PDB entry 4RUQ | X-ray diffraction, 1.35 A resolution | chains A and B

== Chain A (and B) ==
Molecule: Fish-egg lectin
Source organism: Cyprinus carpio
Notes: chain B of this document is another copy of the same molecule, construct and numbering; everything in this record applies to it too
Reference sequence: P68512 (FEL_CYPCA); numbering as in UniProt (aligned over 1-238)
Sequence (238 residues; each row starts with the number of its first residue):
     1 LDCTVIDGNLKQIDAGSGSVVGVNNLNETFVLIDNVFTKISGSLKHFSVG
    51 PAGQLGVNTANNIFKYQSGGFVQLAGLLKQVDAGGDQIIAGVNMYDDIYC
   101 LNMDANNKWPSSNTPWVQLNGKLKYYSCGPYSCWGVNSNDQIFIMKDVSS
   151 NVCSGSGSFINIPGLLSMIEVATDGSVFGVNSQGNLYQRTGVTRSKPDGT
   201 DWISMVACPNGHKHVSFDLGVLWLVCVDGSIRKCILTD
Not modelled in the structure: 237-238 (chain B: 238)
Disulfide bonds: Cys3-Cys234, Cys100-Cys153, Cys128-Cys133, Cys208-Cys226
Glycans and other covalent adducts: N-acetylglucosamine (NAG) linked to Asn27
Sequence notes: conflict Leu119 (Ile in P68512)
Bound ions: Ca2+: Asp14, Asp82, Glu170
UniProt features mapped onto this chain:
  - glycosylation: Asn27 (N-linked (GlcNAc...) asparagine)
What the authors report for this chain:
  - post-translational modification sites: Asn27
  - Ca2+ coordination: Asp14, Asp82, Glu170
  - self-association interface (contacts with another copy of this molecule); pairs are residue here / residue on that copy: Leu32-Tyr66 (hydrogen bond), Asp34-Tyr66, Asp34-Ser41, Asp86-Asp86, Asp86-Gln87, Asp104-Arg194 (salt bridge)

== Chain A / chain B interface ==
Pairs across the interface (65):
  Ser17(A) with Gly53(B)
  Gly18(A) with Tyr66(B); Gln67(B); Ser68(B), hydrogen bond (backbone-backbone)
  Ser19(A) with Gln54(B), hydrogen bond
  Leu32(A) with Tyr66(B), hydrogen bond (backbone-side chain); Ser68(B); Gly69(B)
  Ile33(A) with Ile33(B), hydrophobic; Ile40(B), hydrophobic; Tyr66(B)
  Asp34(A) with Ile40(B); Ser41(B), hydrogen bond (side chain-backbone); Tyr66(B), hydrogen bond (backbone-side chain); Gly69(B), hydrogen bond (backbone-backbone)
  Asn35(A) with Ser68(B); Gly69(B), hydrogen bond (backbone-backbone)
  Ile40(A) with Ile33(B), hydrophobic; Asp34(B)
  Ser41(A) with Asp34(B), hydrogen bond (backbone-side chain)
  Pro51(A) with Pro51(B); Gln87(B)
  Gly53(A) with Ser17(B)
  Gln54(A) with Ser19(B), hydrogen bond
  Lys65(A) with Leu219(B)
  Tyr66(A) with Gly18(B); Leu32(B), hydrogen bond (side chain-backbone); Ile33(B); Asp34(B), hydrogen bond (side chain-backbone)
  Gln67(A) with Gly18(B); Leu219(B)
  Ser68(A) with Gly18(B), hydrogen bond (backbone-backbone); Leu32(B); Asn35(B); Val221(B); Lys233(B), hydrogen bond (backbone-side chain)
  Gly69(A) with Leu32(B); Asp34(B), hydrogen bond (backbone-backbone); Asn35(B), hydrogen bond (backbone-backbone)
  Asp86(A) with Asp86(B); Gln87(B), hydrogen bond
  Gln87(A) with Pro51(B); Asp86(B), hydrogen bond
  Met103(A) with Pro130(B), hydrophobic
  Asp104(A) with Arg194(B), salt bridge
  Asn106(A) with Leu219(B)
  Asn107(A) with Thr173(B), hydrogen bond (side chain-backbone); Asp174(B); Leu219(B)
  Trp109(A) with Leu219(B); Gly220(B), hydrogen bond (backbone-backbone)
  Pro130(A) with Met103(B), hydrophobic
  Asn151(A) with Arg194(B)
  Thr173(A) with Asn107(B), hydrogen bond (backbone-side chain)
  Asp174(A) with Asn107(B)
  Arg194(A) with Asp104(B), salt bridge; Asn151(B)
  Leu219(A) with Lys65(B); Gln67(B); Asn106(B); Asn107(B); Trp109(B)
  Gly220(A) with Trp109(B), hydrogen bond (backbone-backbone)
  Val221(A) with Ser68(B)
  Lys233(A) with Ser68(B), hydrogen bond (side chain-backbone)
Also at the interface, not in a pair above, chain A (39 interface residues in all): Val20, Gly70, Gly85, Pro110, Asp218, Trp223
Also at the interface, not in a pair above, chain B (39 interface residues in all): Val20, Gly70, Gly85, Ser150, Asp218, Trp223

== In short ==
Chain A and chain B each contribute 39 residues to their interface, with 22 hydrogen bonds and 2 salt bridges.
Polar pairs include Asp104(A)-Arg194(B), Ser19(A)-Gln54(B) and Leu32(A)-Tyr66(B). N-acetylglucosamine is
covalently linked to Asn27(A). Asp14(A), Asp82(A) and Glu170(A) coordinate Ca2+. From the paper: Ca2+
coordination by Asp14(A), Asp82(A) and Glu170(A); a modification site at Asn27(A).
Chain A and chain B are both Fish-egg lectin (Cyprinus carpio); the structure, Carp Fishelectin, apo form, was
determined by X-ray diffraction.
